Entry 7Y9Y (electron microscopy, 2.77 A resolution); this record covers chains R and A of the 4 polymer chains in the assembly.

Chain R:
Molecule: 38-nt RNA strand
Sequence (38 nucleotides; numbered 0 to 37; the number before each row is that of its first residue; numbering starts at 0):
     0 UUGAUGUCAC GGAACCUUUG UUGUCUUCGA CAUGGGUA

Chain A:
Name: CRISPR-associated RAMP family protein
Organism: Desulfonema ishimotonii
UniProt: A0A401FT36 (A0A401FT36_9DELT); numbering as in UniProt; present here: 1-1273, 1275-1540, 1542-1601
Amino-acid sequence (1617 residues; numbered 1 to 1617 plus 2 insertion-coded residues; 2 numbers in that range are skipped by the numbering (no residue carries them; nothing is unmodelled there); the number before each row is that of its first residue):
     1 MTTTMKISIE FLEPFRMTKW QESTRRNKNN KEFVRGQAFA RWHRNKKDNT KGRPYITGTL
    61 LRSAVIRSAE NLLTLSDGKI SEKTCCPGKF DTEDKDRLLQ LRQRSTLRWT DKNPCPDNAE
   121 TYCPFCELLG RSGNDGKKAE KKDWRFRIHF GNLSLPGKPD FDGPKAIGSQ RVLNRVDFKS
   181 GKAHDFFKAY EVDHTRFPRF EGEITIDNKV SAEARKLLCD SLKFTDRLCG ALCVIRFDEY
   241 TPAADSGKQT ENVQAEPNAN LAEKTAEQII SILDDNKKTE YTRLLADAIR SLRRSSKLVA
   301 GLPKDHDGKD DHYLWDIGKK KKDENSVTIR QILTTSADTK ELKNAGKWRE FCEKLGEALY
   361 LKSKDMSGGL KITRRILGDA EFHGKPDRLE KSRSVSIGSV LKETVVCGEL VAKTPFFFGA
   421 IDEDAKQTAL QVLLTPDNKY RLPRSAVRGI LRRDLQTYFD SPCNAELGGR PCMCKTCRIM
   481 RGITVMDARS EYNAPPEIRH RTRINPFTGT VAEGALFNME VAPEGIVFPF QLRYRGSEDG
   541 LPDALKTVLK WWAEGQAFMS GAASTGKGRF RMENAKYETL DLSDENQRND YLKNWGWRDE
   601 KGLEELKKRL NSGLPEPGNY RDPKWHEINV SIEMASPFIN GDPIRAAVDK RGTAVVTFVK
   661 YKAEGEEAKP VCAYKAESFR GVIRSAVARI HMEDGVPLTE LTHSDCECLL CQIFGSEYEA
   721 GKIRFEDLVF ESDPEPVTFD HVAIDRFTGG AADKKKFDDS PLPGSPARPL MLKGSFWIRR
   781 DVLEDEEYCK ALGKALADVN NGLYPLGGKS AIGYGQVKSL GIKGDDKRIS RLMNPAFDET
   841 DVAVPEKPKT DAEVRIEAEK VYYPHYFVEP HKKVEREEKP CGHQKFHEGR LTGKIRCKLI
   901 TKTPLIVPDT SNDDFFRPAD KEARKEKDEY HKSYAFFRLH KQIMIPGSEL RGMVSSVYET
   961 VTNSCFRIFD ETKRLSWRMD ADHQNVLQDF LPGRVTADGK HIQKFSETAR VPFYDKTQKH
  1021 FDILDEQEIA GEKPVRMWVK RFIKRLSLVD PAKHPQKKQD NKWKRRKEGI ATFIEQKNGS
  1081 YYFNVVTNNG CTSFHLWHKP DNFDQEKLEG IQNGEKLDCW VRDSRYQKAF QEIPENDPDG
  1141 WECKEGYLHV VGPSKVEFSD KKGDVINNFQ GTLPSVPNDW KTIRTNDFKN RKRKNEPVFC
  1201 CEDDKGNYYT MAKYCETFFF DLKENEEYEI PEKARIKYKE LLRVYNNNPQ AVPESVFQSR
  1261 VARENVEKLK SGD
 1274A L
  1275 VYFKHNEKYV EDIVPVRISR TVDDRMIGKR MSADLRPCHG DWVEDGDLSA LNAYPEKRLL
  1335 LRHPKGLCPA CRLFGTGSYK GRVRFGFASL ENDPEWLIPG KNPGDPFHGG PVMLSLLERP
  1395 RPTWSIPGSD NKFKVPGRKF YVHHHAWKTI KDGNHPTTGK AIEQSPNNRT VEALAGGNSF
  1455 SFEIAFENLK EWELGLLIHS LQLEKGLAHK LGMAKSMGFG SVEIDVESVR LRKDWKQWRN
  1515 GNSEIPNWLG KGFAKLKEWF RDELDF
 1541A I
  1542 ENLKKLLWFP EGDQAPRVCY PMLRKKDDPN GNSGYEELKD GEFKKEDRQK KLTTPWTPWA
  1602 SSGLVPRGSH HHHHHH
Unresolved in the structure: 133-145, 239-259, 319-326, 366-391, 692-705, 835-841, 917-929, 982-987, 996-998, 1053-1062, 1604-1617
Differences from the reference sequence: engineered mutation Ala429 (Asp in A0A401FT36), Ala654 (Asp in A0A401FT36); expression tag (1602-1617)
Ion coordination: Zn2+ site 1: Cys86, Cys115, Cys123, Cys126; Zn2+ site 2: Cys463, Cys472, Cys474, Cys477; Zn2+ site 3: Cys706, Cys708, Cys711; Zn2+ site 4: Cys965, Cys1312, Cys1342, Cys1345
Reported in the primary citation:
  - mutagenesis - D429A/D654A: abolished catalytic activity on tgRNA
  - catalytic residues: His43 (citing earlier work)

Interface between chain R and chain A:
Contacting residue pairs (281):
  U0(R) - His43(A)  phosphate contact
  U0(R) - Arg53(A)  base contact
  U0(R) - Pro54(A)  base contact
  U0(R) - Tyr55(A)  stacking on the base
  U0(R) - Asn152(A)  hydrogen bond to the base
  U0(R) - Ser154(A)  base contact
  U0(R) - Lys158(A)  base contact
  U1(R) - Thr57(A)  sugar contact
  U1(R) - Gly58(A)  base contact
  U1(R) - Thr59(A)  hydrogen bond to the sugar
  U1(R) - His149(A)  base contact
  U1(R) - Phe150(A)  hydrogen bond to the base
  U1(R) - Gly151(A)  base contact
  U1(R) - Asn152(A)  hydrogen bond to the sugar
  G2(R) - Phe146(A)  base contact
  G2(R) - His149(A)  hydrogen bond to the base
  A3(R) - Gly58(A)  base contact
  A3(R) - Thr59(A)  hydrogen bond to the base
  A3(R) - Arg62(A)  hydrogen bond to the sugar
  A3(R) - Arg97(A)  salt bridge to the phosphate
  A3(R) - Phe146(A)  sugar contact
  A3(R) - Ile148(A)  base contact
  A3(R) - His149(A)  base contact
  A3(R) - Phe150(A)  hydrogen bond to the base
  U4(R) - Arg62(A)  hydrogen bond to the phosphate
  U4(R) - Lys89(A)  hydrogen bond to the sugar
  U4(R) - Phe90(A)  base contact
  U4(R) - Asp91(A)  hydrogen bond to the base
  U4(R) - Thr92(A)  hydrogen bond to the base
  U4(R) - Leu129(A)  sugar contact
  U4(R) - Arg131(A)  sugar contact
  G5(R) - Arg62(A)  salt bridge to the phosphate
  G5(R) - Phe90(A)  base contact
  G5(R) - Asp91(A)  base contact
  G5(R) - Thr92(A)  hydrogen bond to the base
  G5(R) - Lys95(A)  hydrogen bond to the base
  G5(R) - Leu98(A)  base contact
  G5(R) - Gln100(A)  hydrogen bond to the sugar
  G5(R) - Leu101(A)  sugar contact
  G5(R) - Arg102(A)  hydrogen bond to the base
  G5(R) - Ser392(A)  base contact
  U6(R) - Gln37(A)  hydrogen bond to the base
  U6(R) - Ala38(A)  base contact
  U6(R) - Thr59(A)  base contact
  U6(R) - Leu60(A)  hydrogen bond to the base
  U6(R) - Ser63(A)  hydrogen bond to the phosphate
  U6(R) - Gln100(A)  hydrogen bond to the base
  U6(R) - Leu101(A)  sugar contact
  U6(R) - Arg102(A)  salt bridge to the phosphate
  C7(R) - Arg67(A)  hydrogen bond to the sugar
  C7(R) - Leu101(A)  phosphate contact
  C7(R) - Arg102(A)  phosphate contact
  C7(R) - Gln103(A)  hydrogen bond to the phosphate
  C7(R) - Arg104(A)  sugar contact
  C7(R) - Gly469(A)  hydrogen bond to the base
  C7(R) - Arg470(A)  base contact
  C7(R) - Pro471(A)  base contact
  C7(R) - Arg481(A)  base contact
  A8(R) - Arg35(A)  hydrogen bond to the sugar
  A8(R) - Ala38(A)  sugar contact
  A8(R) - Phe39(A)  sugar contact
  C9(R) - Glu13(A)  hydrogen bond to the base
  C9(R) - Arg16(A)  salt bridge to the phosphate
  C9(R) - Arg227(A)  hydrogen bond to the sugar
  C9(R) - Gly230(A)  phosphate contact
  C9(R) - Leu232(A)  base contact
  C9(R) - Arg444(A)  salt bridge to the phosphate
  C9(R) - Arg448(A)  hydrogen bond to the base
  C9(R) - Ile483(A)  base contact
  C9(R) - Thr484(A)  base contact
  C9(R) - Val485(A)  hydrogen bond to the base
  G10(R) - Gln103(A)  hydrogen bond to the base
  G10(R) - Arg448(A)  salt bridge to the phosphate
  G10(R) - Leu467(A)  base contact
  G10(R) - Gly468(A)  hydrogen bond to the base
  G10(R) - Met480(A)  phosphate contact
  G10(R) - Arg481(A)  phosphate contact
  G11(R) - Arg35(A)  hydrogen bond to the base
  G11(R) - Asn174(A)  hydrogen bond to the sugar
  G11(R) - Arg175(A)  sugar contact
  G11(R) - Asp185(A)  hydrogen bond to the base
  G11(R) - Phe186(A)  base contact
  G11(R) - Phe187(A)  base contact
  G11(R) - Arg448(A)  salt bridge to the phosphate
  G11(R) - Arg452(A)  salt bridge to the phosphate
  G11(R) - Leu467(A)  base contact
  A12(R) - Asn174(A)  sugar contact
  A12(R) - Arg175(A)  phosphate contact
  A12(R) - Val176(A)  hydrogen bond to the phosphate
  A12(R) - Ser445(A)  sugar contact
  A12(R) - Ala446(A)  phosphate contact
  A12(R) - Gly449(A)  phosphate contact
  A12(R) - Ile450(A)  base contact
  A12(R) - Arg452(A)  phosphate contact
  A12(R) - Arg453(A)  base contact
  A12(R) - Ser560(A)  base contact
  A13(R) - Arg171(A)  salt bridge to the phosphate
  A13(R) - Val172(A)  sugar contact
  A13(R) - Leu173(A)  phosphate contact
  A13(R) - Asn174(A)  hydrogen bond to the sugar
  A13(R) - Phe186(A)  base contact
  A13(R) - Gly419(A)  sugar contact
  A13(R) - Ser445(A)  hydrogen bond to the phosphate
  A13(R) - Ala446(A)  phosphate contact
  C14(R) - Asn174(A)  hydrogen bond to the sugar
  C14(R) - Gly181(A)  hydrogen bond to the sugar
  C14(R) - Lys182(A)  base contact
  C14(R) - Ala183(A)  hydrogen bond to the base
  C14(R) - Phe417(A)  phosphate contact
  C14(R) - Gly419(A)  hydrogen bond to the phosphate
  C14(R) - Gly561(A)  phosphate contact
  C15(R) - Gly181(A)  sugar contact
  C15(R) - Lys182(A)  sugar contact
  C15(R) - Gly561(A)  phosphate contact
  C15(R) - Ala562(A)  hydrogen bond to the phosphate
  C15(R) - Ala563(A)  hydrogen bond to the phosphate
  C15(R) - Ser716(A)  hydrogen bond to the sugar
  C15(R) - Glu717(A)  base contact
  C15(R) - Glu719(A)  hydrogen bond to the sugar
  C15(R) - Ala720(A)  phosphate contact
  C15(R) - Gly721(A)  phosphate contact
  U16(R) - Ser564(A)  hydrogen bond to the phosphate
  U16(R) - Arg680(A)  salt bridge to the phosphate
  U16(R) - Phe714(A)  sugar contact
  U16(R) - Gly715(A)  sugar contact
  U16(R) - Ser716(A)  sugar contact
  U16(R) - Glu717(A)  hydrogen bond to the sugar
  U16(R) - Gly721(A)  hydrogen bond to the phosphate
  U17(R) - Arg501(A)  base contact
  U17(R) - Thr502(A)  hydrogen bond to the sugar
  U17(R) - Arg503(A)  phosphate contact
  U17(R) - Phe517(A)  base contact
  U17(R) - Arg680(A)  salt bridge to the phosphate
  U17(R) - Arg684(A)  phosphate contact
  U18(R) - Thr502(A)  sugar contact
  U18(R) - Arg503(A)  phosphate contact
  U18(R) - Ile504(A)  hydrogen bond to the phosphate
  U18(R) - Glu677(A)  sugar contact
  U18(R) - Ser678(A)  hydrogen bond to the phosphate
  U18(R) - Gly681(A)  sugar contact
  U18(R) - Val682(A)  base contact
  U18(R) - Ser685(A)  base contact
  G19(R) - His500(A)  sugar contact
  G19(R) - Arg501(A)  phosphate contact
  G19(R) - Thr502(A)  hydrogen bond to the phosphate
  G19(R) - Val511(A)  base contact
  G19(R) - Leu516(A)  base contact
  G19(R) - Gly641(A)  hydrogen bond to the sugar
  G19(R) - Pro643(A)  base contact
  G19(R) - Lys675(A)  phosphate contact
  G19(R) - Glu677(A)  phosphate contact
  G19(R) - Ser678(A)  hydrogen bond to the phosphate
  U20(R) - Ile504(A)  sugar contact
  U20(R) - Gly509(A)  sugar contact
  U20(R) - Val511(A)  base contact
  U20(R) - Asn640(A)  phosphate contact
  U20(R) - Gly641(A)  hydrogen bond to the phosphate
  U20(R) - Gly807(A)  phosphate contact
  U20(R) - Gly808(A)  phosphate contact
  U21(R) - Thr510(A)  sugar contact
  U21(R) - Gly808(A)  phosphate contact
  U21(R) - Lys809(A)  hydrogen bond to the phosphate
  U21(R) - Thr1350(A)  hydrogen bond to the sugar
  U21(R) - Gly1351(A)  hydrogen bond to the sugar
  U21(R) - Tyr1353(A)  sugar contact
  U21(R) - Lys1354(A)  phosphate contact
  G22(R) - Lys755(A)  base contact
  G22(R) - Ala811(A)  phosphate contact
  G22(R) - Arg951(A)  phosphate contact
  G22(R) - Arg967(A)  hydrogen bond to the phosphate
  G22(R) - Phe1348(A)  sugar contact
  G22(R) - Gly1349(A)  sugar contact
  G22(R) - Thr1350(A)  sugar contact
  G22(R) - Gly1351(A)  hydrogen bond to the sugar
  G22(R) - Lys1354(A)  phosphate contact
  G22(R) - Gly1355(A)  hydrogen bond to the phosphate
  U23(R) - Val742(A)  sugar contact
  U23(R) - Ala743(A)  phosphate contact
  U23(R) - Lys755(A)  base contact
  U23(R) - Phe757(A)  base contact
  U23(R) - Arg951(A)  salt bridge to the phosphate
  U23(R) - Arg967(A)  salt bridge to the phosphate
  U23(R) - Ile968(A)  sugar contact
  U23(R) - Phe1348(A)  phosphate contact
  C24(R) - Val742(A)  sugar contact
  C24(R) - Ala743(A)  phosphate contact
  C24(R) - Ile744(A)  hydrogen bond to the phosphate
  C24(R) - Arg746(A)  salt bridge to the phosphate
  C24(R) - Ser948(A)  sugar contact
  C24(R) - Glu949(A)  hydrogen bond to the sugar
  C24(R) - Gly952(A)  sugar contact
  C24(R) - Ser956(A)  hydrogen bond to the base
  C24(R) - Leu1485(A)  base contact
  U25(R) - Asp740(A)  sugar contact
  U25(R) - His741(A)  phosphate contact
  U25(R) - Val742(A)  hydrogen bond to the phosphate
  U25(R) - Lys756(A)  base contact
  U25(R) - Pro908(A)  sugar contact
  U25(R) - Thr910(A)  base contact
  U25(R) - Ser948(A)  hydrogen bond to the phosphate
  U25(R) - Glu949(A)  phosphate contact
  U26(R) - Val742(A)  sugar contact
  U26(R) - Ile744(A)  sugar contact
  U26(R) - Gly749(A)  hydrogen bond to the sugar
  U26(R) - Gly750(A)  sugar contact
  U26(R) - Ala751(A)  base contact
  U26(R) - Pro908(A)  phosphate contact
  U26(R) - Glu949(A)  phosphate contact
  U26(R) - Gly1486(A)  sugar contact
  U26(R) - Met1487(A)  phosphate contact
  U26(R) - Lys1489(A)  hydrogen bond to the phosphate
  C27(R) - Gly749(A)  sugar contact
  C27(R) - Leu1391(A)  base contact
  C27(R) - Glu1392(A)  hydrogen bond to the sugar
  C27(R) - Arg1393(A)  hydrogen bond to the base
  C27(R) - Pro1394(A)  phosphate contact
  C27(R) - Tyr1415(A)  sugar contact
  C27(R) - Arg1443(A)  base contact
  C27(R) - Gly1486(A)  phosphate contact
  C27(R) - Met1487(A)  phosphate contact
  C27(R) - Ala1488(A)  hydrogen bond to the phosphate
  C27(R) - Lys1489(A)  salt bridge to the phosphate
  G28(R) - Leu1390(A)  base contact
  G28(R) - Glu1392(A)  base contact
  G28(R) - Arg1393(A)  sugar contact
  G28(R) - Pro1394(A)  phosphate contact
  G28(R) - Lys1413(A)  salt bridge to the phosphate
  G28(R) - Tyr1415(A)  hydrogen bond to the phosphate
  G28(R) - Ser1490(A)  phosphate contact
  G28(R) - Tyr1561(A)  hydrogen bond to the phosphate
  G28(R) - Tyr1576(A)  hydrogen bond to the sugar
  A29(R) - Tyr863(A)  hydrogen bond to the phosphate
  A29(R) - Arg1395(A)  hydrogen bond to the phosphate
  A29(R) - Trp1398(A)  phosphate contact
  A29(R) - Tyr1561(A)  phosphate contact
  A29(R) - Leu1564(A)  base contact
  A29(R) - Tyr1576(A)  hydrogen bond to the phosphate
  C30(R) - Gln1250(A)  hydrogen bond to the sugar
  C30(R) - Arg1395(A)  phosphate contact
  C30(R) - Thr1397(A)  phosphate contact
  C30(R) - Trp1398(A)  hydrogen bond to the phosphate
  C30(R) - Glu1577(A)  hydrogen bond to the base
  A31(R) - Arg978(A)  phosphate contact
  A31(R) - Asn1248(A)  hydrogen bond to the sugar
  A31(R) - Gln1250(A)  sugar contact
  A31(R) - Arg1294(A)  salt bridge to the phosphate
  U32(R) - Arg978(A)  salt bridge to the phosphate
  U32(R) - Ser1154(A)  hydrogen bond to the sugar
  U32(R) - Tyr1245(A)  phosphate contact
  U32(R) - Arg1294(A)  salt bridge to the phosphate
  G33(R) - Arg978(A)  salt bridge to the phosphate
  G33(R) - Ser1154(A)  sugar contact
  G33(R) - Lys1155(A)  base contact
  G33(R) - Tyr1245(A)  hydrogen bond to the phosphate
  G33(R) - Ser1259(A)  hydrogen bond to the phosphate
  G33(R) - Val1290(A)  phosphate contact
  G33(R) - Arg1291(A)  sugar contact
  G33(R) - Ile1292(A)  phosphate contact
  G34(R) - Ala981(A)  base contact
  G34(R) - Val1151(A)  phosphate contact
  G34(R) - Lys1155(A)  sugar contact
  G34(R) - Lys1213(A)  salt bridge to the phosphate
  G34(R) - Val1290(A)  phosphate contact
  G34(R) - Arg1291(A)  base contact
  G34(R) - Ile1292(A)  base contact
  G35(R) - Arg1010(A)  salt bridge to the phosphate
  G35(R) - Glu1196(A)  hydrogen bond to the sugar
  G35(R) - Ala1212(A)  sugar contact
  G35(R) - Lys1213(A)  phosphate contact
  G35(R) - Tyr1214(A)  hydrogen bond to the phosphate
  G35(R) - Cys1215(A)  hydrogen bond to the phosphate
  U36(R) - Arg1010(A)  salt bridge to the phosphate
  U36(R) - Arg1193(A)  hydrogen bond to the phosphate
  U36(R) - Asn1195(A)  sugar contact
  U36(R) - Glu1196(A)  hydrogen bond to the phosphate
  U36(R) - Pro1197(A)  phosphate contact
  U36(R) - Tyr1214(A)  hydrogen bond to the phosphate
  A37(R) - Arg1045(A)  hydrogen bond to the phosphate
  A37(R) - Ser1124(A)  phosphate contact
  A37(R) - Arg1125(A)  base contact
  A37(R) - Arg1193(A)  salt bridge to the phosphate
Other interface residues (no listed pair), chain A (205 interface residues in all): Arg41, Gly130, Ala231, Phe418, Glu466, Met559, Ile639, Tyr718, Thr748, Ser810, His865, Pro946, Met953, Glu1157, Val1244, Ser1293, Ser1352, Pro1562

Overview:
38 residues of chain R and 205 residues of chain A are in contact; the contacts include 90 hydrogen bonds, 24
salt bridges and 1 aromatic stacking contact. Polar contacts include U0(R)-Asn152(A), U1(R)-Phe150(A) and
G2(R)-His149(A). The paper reports the catalytic residue His43(A); D429A/D654A of chain A abolish catalytic
activity on tgRNA.
Chain R is a 38-nt RNA strand and chain A is CRISPR-associated RAMP family protein (Desulfonema ishimotonii);
the structure, Structure of the Cas7-11-Csx29-guide RNA-target RNA (no PFS) complex, was determined by
electron microscopy, deposited together with 7Y9X and 8GS2.
